Entry 6RDG (electron microscopy, 2.90 A resolution); this record covers chains E and F of the 20 polymer chains in the assembly.

# Chain E (and F)
Protein: Mitochondrial ATP synthase subunit c
Source organism: Polytomella sp. Pringsheim 198.80
Notes: chain F of this document is another copy of the same molecule, construct and numbering; everything in this record applies to it too
Reference sequence: D7P7X5 (D7P7X5_9CHLO); residues 1-127 here = UniProt positions 1-127
Chain sequence (127 residues; row label = number of the first residue in the row):
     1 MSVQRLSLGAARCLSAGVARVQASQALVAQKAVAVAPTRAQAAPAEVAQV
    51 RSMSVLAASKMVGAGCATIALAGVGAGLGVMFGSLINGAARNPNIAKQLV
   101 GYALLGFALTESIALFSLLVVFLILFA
Not modelled in the structure: 1-53

# Chain E / chain F interface
Pairs across the interface (74; chain E residue first):
  S54(E) with L56(F)
  A57(E) with L56(F)
  A58(E) with V55(F); L56(F), hydrophobic; S59(F), hydrogen bond (backbone-side chain)
  M61(E) with L56(F), hydrophobic; S59(F); K60(F); G63(F); I124(F)
  V62(E) with S59(F); G63(F)
  G65(E) with G63(F); C66(F); A67(F), hydrogen bond (backbone-backbone)
  T68(E) with A67(F); A70(F); V120(F)
  I69(E) with C66(F); I69(F), hydrophobic
  L71(E) with A70(F), hydrophobic; I113(F); S117(F)
  A72(E) with A70(F); G73(F); V74(F)
  V74(E) with I113(F)
  G75(E) with G73(F); V74(F); G77(F); I113(F)
  A76(E) with G73(F), hydrogen bond (backbone-backbone); G77(F)
  L78(E) with T110(F)
  G79(E) with G77(F); V80(F); M81(F)
  F82(E) with M81(F); G106(F); L109(F), hydrophobic; T110(F)
  G83(E) with M81(F); S84(F), hydrogen bond (backbone-side chain)
  I86(E) with M81(F); S84(F); L85(F), hydrophobic; L99(F); A103(F), hydrophobic
  N87(E) with S84(F)
  A89(E) with I95(F); L99(F), hydrophobic; Y102(F), hydrophobic
  A90(E) with G88(F); N92(F), hydrogen bond (backbone-side chain); I95(F), hydrophobic; L99(F), hydrophobic
  R91(E) with R91(F)
  P93(E) with N92(F); I95(F), hydrophobic
  A96(E) with Q98(F); Y102(F)
  V100(E) with Y102(F), hydrophobic
  L104(E) with L109(F), hydrophobic
  F107(E) with L109(F)
  E111(E) with L109(F); S112(F); I113(F); F116(F)
  L118(E) with V120(F), hydrophobic
  V121(E) with V120(F), hydrophobic
  F122(E) with L119(F), hydrophobic; L123(F), hydrophobic
  L125(E) with L123(F), hydrophobic; I124(F), hydrophobic
Other interface residues (no listed pair), chain E (40 interface residues in all): S59, A64, C66, V80, S84, L85, A114, F126
Other interface residues (no listed pair), chain F (37 interface residues in all): V62, L105

# In short
40 residues of chain E and 37 residues of chain F are in contact; the contacts include 5 hydrogen bonds. Among
the polar pairs are A58(E)-S59(F), G83(E)-S84(F) and A90(E)-N92(F).
Chain E and chain F are both Mitochondrial ATP synthase subunit c (Polytomella sp. Pringsheim 198.80); the
structure, CryoEM structure of Polytomella F-ATP synthase, Primary rotary state 3, focussed refinement of F1
head and ..., was determined by electron microscopy together with 6RD4, 6RD5, 6RD6, 6RD7, 6RD8, 6RD9 and 46
further entries from the same study.
